Entry 1FZE (X-ray diffraction, 3.00 A resolution); this record covers chains D and F of the 6 polymer chains in the assembly.

Chain D:
Molecule: Fibrinogen
Source organism: Homo sapiens
Notes: fragment: fragment d
UniProt: P02671 (FIBA_HUMAN); residues 111-197 here correspond to UniProt positions 130-216 (UniProt number = residue number + 19)
Sequence (87 residues; numbered 111 to 197; the number before each row is that of its first residue):
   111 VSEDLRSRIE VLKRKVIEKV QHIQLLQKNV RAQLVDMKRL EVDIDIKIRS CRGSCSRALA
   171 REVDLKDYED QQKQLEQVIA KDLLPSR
Disordered / not traced: 111-114, 195-197
Disulfides: Cys-161/Cys-165

Chain F:
Molecule: Fibrinogen
Source organism: Homo sapiens
Notes: fragment: fragment d
UniProt: P02679 (FIBG_HUMAN); residues 89-406 here correspond to UniProt positions 115-432 (UniProt number = residue number + 26)
Sequence (319 residues; each row starts with the number of its first residue):
    88 KMLEEIMKYE ASILTHDSSI RYLQEIYNSN NQKIVNLKEK VAQLEAQCQE PCKDTVQIHD
   148 ITGKDCQDIA NKGAKQSGLY FIKPLKANQQ FLVYCEIDGS GNGWTVFQKR LDGSVDFKKN
   208 WIQYKEGFGH LSPTGTTEFW LGNEKIHLIS TQSAIPYALR VELEDWNGRT STADYAMFKV
   268 GPEADKYRLT YAYFAGGDAG DAFDGFDFGD DPSDKFFTSH NGMQFSTWDN DNDKFEGNCA
   328 EQDGSGWWMN KCHAGHLNGV YYQGGTYSKA STPNGYDNGI IWATWKTRWY SMKKTTMKII
   388 PFNRLTIGEG QQHHLGGAK
Disordered / not traced: 88-91, 394-406
Disulfides: Cys-153/Cys-182, Cys-326/Cys-339
Ion coordination: Ca2+ site 1: Glu-132 (shared with 3 residues of chain E); Ca2+ site 2: Asp-318, Asp-320, Phe-322, Gly-324
Curated features (UniProtKB/Swiss-Prot):
  - region: Thr-374 to Glu-396 (Gamma-chain polymerization, binding amino end of another fibrin alpha chain), Gly-397 to Lys-406 (Platelet aggregation and Staphylococcus clumping)
  - binding site (Ca(2+)): Asp-318, Asp-320, Phe-322, Gly-324
  - glycosylation: Asn-308 (N-linked (GlcNAc...) asparagine)
  - cross-link: Gln-398 (Isoglutamyl lysine isopeptide (Gln-Lys) (interchain with K-432)), Lys-406 (Isoglutamyl lysine isopeptide (Lys-Gln) (interchain with Q-424))

How chain D and chain F interact:
Cross-chain cystine bridges: Cys-161(D)/Cys-135(F)
Pairs across the interface (13):
  Leu-122(D) / Glu-97(F)
  Asn-139(D) / Tyr-114(F)
  Gln-143(D) / Tyr-114(F)  hydrogen bond (side chain-backbone)
  Gln-143(D) / Asn-117(F)
  Gln-143(D) / Asn-118(F)  hydrogen bond
  Asp-146(D) / Lys-125(F)  salt bridge
  Met-147(D) / Ile-121(F)  hydrophobic
  Leu-150(D) / Ile-121(F)  hydrophobic
  Lys-157(D) / Glu-132(F)  salt bridge
  Cys-161(D) / Cys-135(F)  disulfide
  Gly-163(D) / Glu-137(F)
  Ser-164(D) / Cys-135(F)
  Ser-164(D) / Glu-137(F)  hydrogen bond (side chain-backbone)
Also at the interface, not in a pair above, chain D (19 interface residues in all): Leu-115, Arg-118, Lys-129, Ile-133, Leu-136, Val-140, Ile-154, Ser-160, Cys-165
Also at the interface, not in a pair above, chain F (18 interface residues in all): Met-94, Asp-104, Ile-107, Gln-111, Leu-124, Val-128, Gln-136, Pro-138, Cys-139

In short:
Chain D and chain F form an interface of 19 and 18 residues respectively, with 1 disulfide bond, 3 hydrogen
bonds and 2 salt bridges. Polar contacts include Asp-146(D)/Lys-125(F), Lys-157(D)/Glu-132(F) and
Gln-143(D)/Tyr-114(F). UniProt lists 4 Ca2+-binding residues on chain F.
Chain D is Fibrinogen and chain F is Fibrinogen, both from Homo sapiens; the structure, Crystal structure of
fragment double-D from human fibrin, was determined by X-ray diffraction (same publication as 1FZF and 1FZG).
